7ONI - chains C and R of the 4 polymer chains in the assembly; structure by electron microscopy, 3.40 A resolution.

# Chain C
Name: Cullin-5
Organism: Homo sapiens
UniProt: Q93034 (CUL5_HUMAN); residues 1-780 here = UniProt positions 1-780
Sequence (780 residues; each row starts with the number of its first residue):
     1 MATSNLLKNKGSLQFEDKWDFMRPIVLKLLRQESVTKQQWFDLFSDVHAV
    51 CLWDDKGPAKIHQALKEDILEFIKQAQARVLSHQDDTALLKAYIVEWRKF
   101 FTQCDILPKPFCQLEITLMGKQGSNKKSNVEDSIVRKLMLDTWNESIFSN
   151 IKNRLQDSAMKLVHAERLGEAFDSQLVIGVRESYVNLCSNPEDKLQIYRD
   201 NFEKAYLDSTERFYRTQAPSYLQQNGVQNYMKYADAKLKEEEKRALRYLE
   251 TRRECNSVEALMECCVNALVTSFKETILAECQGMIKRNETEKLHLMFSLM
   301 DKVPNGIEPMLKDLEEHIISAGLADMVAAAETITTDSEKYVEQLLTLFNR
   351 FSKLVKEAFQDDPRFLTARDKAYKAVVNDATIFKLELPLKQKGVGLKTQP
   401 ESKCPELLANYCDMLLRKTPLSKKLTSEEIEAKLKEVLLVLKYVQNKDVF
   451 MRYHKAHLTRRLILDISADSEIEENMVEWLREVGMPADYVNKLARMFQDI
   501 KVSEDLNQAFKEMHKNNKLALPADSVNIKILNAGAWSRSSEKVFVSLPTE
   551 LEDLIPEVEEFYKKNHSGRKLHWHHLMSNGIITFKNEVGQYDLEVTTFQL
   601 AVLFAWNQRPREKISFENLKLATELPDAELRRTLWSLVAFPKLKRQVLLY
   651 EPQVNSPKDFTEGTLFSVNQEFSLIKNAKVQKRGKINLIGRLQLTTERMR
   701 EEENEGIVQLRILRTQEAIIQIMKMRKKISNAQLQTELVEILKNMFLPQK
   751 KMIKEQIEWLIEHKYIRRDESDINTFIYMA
Unresolved in the structure: 1-151, 170-173, 189-193, 386-400, 675-679, 780
Curated features (UniProtKB/Swiss-Prot):
  - modified residue: Ser34 (Phosphoserine), Thr210 (Phosphothreonine)
  - cross-link: Lys724 (Glycyl lysine isopeptide (Lys-Gly) (interchain with G-Cter in NEDD8))
  - mutagenesis: Leu52 (L52V: Strongly impaired interaction with HIV-1 Vif protein), Trp53 (W53A: Strongly impaired interaction with HIV-1 Vif protein. Decreased interaction ith SOCS2), Asp55 (D55A: Strongly impaired interaction with HIV-1 Vif protein), Arg460 (R460A: Impaired interaction with ARIH2), Glu617 to Glu624 (Impaired interaction with ARIH2), Arg691 (R691A: Impaired interaction with ARIH2), Leu710 (L710D: Impaired interaction with ARIH2), Glu717 (E717A: Impaired interaction with ARIH2), Lys724 (K724R: Abolished neddylation and interaction with ARIH2)
From the paper describing this entry:
  - conformationally variable residues (domain motion, helix shift, loop rearrangement): Arg691 to Thr695, Glu697 to Met725
  - mutagenesis - K418D/K423D/K676D/K685D, R460A, R691A: decreased catalytic activity with E3 ubiquitin-protein ligase ARIH2
  - post-translational modification sites: Lys724
  - specificity-determining residues: Leu710, Glu717 (proposed by the authors, not directly observed)

# Chain R
Name: RING-box protein 2
Organism: Homo sapiens
UniProt: Q9UBF6 (RBX2_HUMAN); residue numbers follow UniProt; this construct covers 5-113
Sequence (111 residues; row label = number of the first residue in the row):
     3 GSEDGEETCALASHSGSSGSKSGGDKMFSLKKWNAVAMWSWDVECDTCAI
    53 CRVQVMDACLRCQAENKQEDCVVVWGECNHSFHNCCMSLWVKQNNRCPLC
   103 QQDWVVQRIGK
Unresolved in the structure: 3-27
Differences from the reference sequence: expression tag (3-4)
Ion coordination: Zn2+ site 1: Cys50, Cys53, His85, Cys88; Zn2+ site 2: Cys61, Cys64, Cys73, Cys87; Zn2+ site 3: Cys80, His82, Cys99, Cys102
Curated features (UniProtKB/Swiss-Prot):
  - zinc finger: Cys61 to Gln103 (RING-type)
  - binding site (Zn(2+)): Cys50, Cys53, Cys61, Cys64, Cys73, Cys80, His82, His85, Cys87, Cys88, Cys99, Cys102
  - modified residue: Thr10 (Phosphothreonine)
  - mutagenesis: Thr10 (T10A: Abolished phosphorylation by CK2, leading to increased protein stability. Does not affect its subcellular location of E3 ubiquitin-protein ligase activity; T10E: Mimics phosphorylation ...)

# How chain C and chain R interact
Pairs across the interface (74; chain C residue first):
  Asn491(C) - Gln65(R)
  Gln498(C) - Asn68(R)
  Gln498(C) - Gln70(R)
  Ser525(C) - Lys33(R)  hydrogen bond (side chain-backbone)
  Ser525(C) - Lys34(R)
  Ser525(C) - Trp35(R)  hydrogen bond (backbone-backbone)
  Val526(C) - Trp35(R)
  Asn527(C) - Trp35(R)  hydrogen bond (backbone-backbone)
  Asn527(C) - Asn36(R)
  Asn527(C) - Ala37(R)  hydrogen bond (backbone-backbone)
  Ile528(C) - Ala37(R)
  Lys529(C) - Ala37(R)  hydrogen bond (backbone-backbone)
  Lys529(C) - Val38(R)
  Lys529(C) - Ala39(R)  hydrogen bond (backbone-backbone)
  Ile530(C) - Ala39(R)
  Ile530(C) - Trp41(R)
  Leu531(C) - Ala39(R)  hydrogen bond (backbone-backbone)
  Leu531(C) - Met40(R)
  Leu531(C) - Trp41(R)  hydrogen bond (backbone-backbone)
  Asn532(C) - Trp41(R)
  Asn532(C) - Met58(R)
  Ala533(C) - Trp41(R)  hydrogen bond (backbone-backbone)
  Ala533(C) - Met58(R)
  Gly534(C) - Asp59(R)
  Trp536(C) - Met40(R)  hydrophobic
  Ser537(C) - Met40(R)
  Arg538(C) - Met58(R)  hydrogen bond
  Arg538(C) - Asp59(R)  salt bridge
  Leu551(C) - Trp35(R)
  Tyr562(C) - Trp41(R)
  Asn565(C) - Lys113(R)  hydrogen bond (backbone-side chain)
  Ser567(C) - Trp43(R)
  Ser567(C) - Ile111(R)
  Ser567(C) - Gly112(R)  hydrogen bond (side chain-backbone)
  Gly568(C) - Trp43(R)
  Gly568(C) - Asp44(R)  hydrogen bond (backbone-backbone)
  Arg569(C) - Trp41(R)
  Arg569(C) - Ser42(R)
  Arg569(C) - Trp43(R)
  Lys570(C) - Trp41(R)
  Lys570(C) - Ser42(R)  hydrogen bond (backbone-backbone)
  Lys570(C) - Trp43(R)
  Lys570(C) - Asp44(R)
  Leu571(C) - Met40(R)
  Leu571(C) - Trp41(R)  hydrophobic
  His572(C) - Ala39(R)
  His572(C) - Met40(R)  hydrogen bond (backbone-backbone)
  Trp573(C) - Ala37(R)  hydrophobic
  Trp573(C) - Val38(R)
  Trp573(C) - Ala39(R)  hydrophobic
  His574(C) - Val38(R)  hydrogen bond (backbone-backbone)
  Ser578(C) - Trp35(R)
  Ser578(C) - Asn36(R)
  Ser578(C) - Val38(R)
  Asn579(C) - Trp35(R)
  Asn579(C) - Asn36(R)  hydrogen bond (backbone-backbone)
  Gly580(C) - Lys34(R)
  Gly580(C) - Trp35(R)
  Ile581(C) - Leu32(R)
  Ile581(C) - Lys33(R)  hydrogen bond (backbone-backbone)
  Ile581(C) - Lys34(R)  hydrogen bond (backbone-backbone)
  Ile582(C) - Phe30(R)  hydrophobic
  Ile582(C) - Ser31(R)
  Thr583(C) - Phe30(R)
  Thr583(C) - Ser31(R)  hydrogen bond (backbone-backbone)
  Phe584(C) - Met29(R)  hydrophobic
  Phe584(C) - Phe30(R)  hydrophobic
  Lys585(C) - Met29(R)
  Thr597(C) - Trp35(R)
  Leu600(C) - Trp35(R)  hydrophobic
  Leu603(C) - Phe30(R)
  Phe604(C) - Phe30(R)
  Asn607(C) - Met29(R)  hydrogen bond (side chain-backbone)
  Asn607(C) - Phe30(R)
Other interface residues (no listed pair), chain C (49 interface residues in all): Asp488, Arg495, Leu521, Asp524, His566, Met577, Asp592, Trp606, Val668, Gln670
Other interface residues (no listed pair), chain R (27 interface residues in all): Gln56, Ala60, Trp77

# Overview
49 residues of chain C and 27 residues of chain R are in contact; the contacts include 21 hydrogen bonds and 1
salt bridge. Polar contacts include Arg538(C)-Asp59(R), Ser525(C)-Lys33(R) and Arg538(C)-Met58(R). From the
paper: K418D/K423D/K676D/K685D, R460A and R691A of chain C reduce catalytic activity with E3 ubiquitin-protein
ligase ARIH2; specificity determinants Leu710(C) and Glu717(C).
Here chain C is Cullin-5 and chain R is RING-box protein 2, both from Homo sapiens. Entry 7ONI (Structure of
Neddylated CUL5 C-terminal region-RBX2-ARIH2*) was determined by electron microscopy (same publication as
7OD1).
